PDB entry 2RCA | X-ray diffraction, 1.58 A resolution | chain A

== Chain A ==
Molecule: Glutamate [NMDA] receptor subunit 3B
Organism: Rattus norvegicus
Reference sequence: Q8VHN2 (NMD3B_RAT); the construct has insertions or renumbered stretches relative to UniProt, so the offset changes along the chain: 3-150 = UniProt 413-560; 153-292 = UniProt 676-815
Chain sequence (292 residues; row label = number of the first residue in the row):
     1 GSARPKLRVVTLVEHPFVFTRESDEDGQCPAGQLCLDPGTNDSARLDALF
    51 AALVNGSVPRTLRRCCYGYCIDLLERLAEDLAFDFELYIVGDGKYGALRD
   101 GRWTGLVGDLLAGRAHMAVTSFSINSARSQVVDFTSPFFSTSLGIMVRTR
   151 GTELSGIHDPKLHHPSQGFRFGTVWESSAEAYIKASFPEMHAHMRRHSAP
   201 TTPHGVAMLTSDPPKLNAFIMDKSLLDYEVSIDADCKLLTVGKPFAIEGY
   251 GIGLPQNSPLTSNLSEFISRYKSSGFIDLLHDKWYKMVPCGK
Not modelled in the structure: 1-3, 286-292
Disulfides: Cys29-Cys65, Cys35-Cys66
Sequence notes: expression tag (1-2)
Small-molecule neighbours: glycine (GLY): Tyr95, Ser121, Phe122, Ser123, Arg128, Ser177, Ser178, Met221, Asp222, Tyr250
Curated features (UniProtKB/Swiss-Prot):
  - binding site (glycine): Ser121, Ser123, Arg128, Ser178, Asp222
  - binding site (D-serine): Ser123, Arg128, Ser178, Ala179, Asp222
  - glycosylation (N-linked (GlcNAc...) asparagine): Asn41, Asn55, Asn263
Reported in the primary citation:
  - binding site for glycine: Ser123, Arg128, Ser178
  - contacts within the chain: Cys35-Cys66, Ser224-Tyr250 (hydrogen bond)

== Overview ==
Chain A binds glycine. From UniProt: 5 glycine-binding residues and 5 D-serine-binding residues. From the
paper: a binding site for glycine at Ser123, Arg128 and Ser178; contacts within the chain involving Cys35,
Cys66 and Ser224 among others.
Chain A is Glutamate [NMDA] receptor subunit 3B (Rattus norvegicus); the structure, Crystal structure of the
NR3B ligand binding core complex with glycine at 1.58 Angstrom resolution, was determined by X-ray diffraction
(same publication as 2RC7, 2RC8, 2RC9 and 2RCB).
